1ILD - chain A; structure by X-ray diffraction, 2.80 A resolution.

[Chain A]
Name: Outer membrane phospholipase A
Source organism: Escherichia coli
Notes: EC 3.1.1.32
Reference sequence: P0A921 (PA1_ECOLI); residues 1-269 here correspond to UniProt positions 21-289 (UniProt number = residue number + 20)
Sequence (275 residues; row label = number of the first residue in the row; numbers below 1 keep their minus sign (Ala-5 is residue -5)):
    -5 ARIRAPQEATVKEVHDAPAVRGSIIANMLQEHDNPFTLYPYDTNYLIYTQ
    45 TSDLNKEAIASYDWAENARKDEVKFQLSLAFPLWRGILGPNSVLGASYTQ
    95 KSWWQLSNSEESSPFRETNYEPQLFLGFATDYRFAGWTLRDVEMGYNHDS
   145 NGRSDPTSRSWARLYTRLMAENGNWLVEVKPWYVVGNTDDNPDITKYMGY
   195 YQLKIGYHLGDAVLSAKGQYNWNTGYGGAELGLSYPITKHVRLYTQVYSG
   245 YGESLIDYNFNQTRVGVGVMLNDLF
Not modelled in the structure: -5 to 12
Sequence notes: expression tag (-5 to 0); engineered mutation Ala156 (Asn176 in P0A921)
Curated features (UniProtKB/Swiss-Prot):
  - active site: His142 (Proton acceptor), Ser144 (Nucleophile)
  - binding site (Ca(2+)): Ser106, Arg147, Ser152, Asp184
From the paper describing this entry:
  - mutagenesis - N156A (20-fold): decreased catalytic activity (citing earlier work)
  - mutagenesis - N156A: unchanged stability

[Overview]
From UniProt: active-site residues His142 and Ser144 and 4 Ca2+-binding residues. From the paper: N156A
reduces catalytic activity; N156A leaves stability unchanged.
Chain A is Outer membrane phospholipase A (Escherichia coli); the structure, OUTER MEMBRANE PHOSPHOLIPASE A
FROM ESCHERICHIA COLI N156A ACTIVE SITE MUTANT pH 4.6, was determined by X-ray diffraction together with 1ILZ
and 1IM0 from the same study.
